PDB entry 3S17 | X-ray diffraction, 3.20 A resolution | chains A and T of the 12 polymer chains in the assembly

[Chain A]
Molecule: DNA-directed RNA polymerase II subunit RPB1
Organism: Saccharomyces cerevisiae
Notes: EC 2.7.7.6
UniProt: P04050 (RPB1_YEAST); residue numbers follow UniProt; this construct covers 1-1733
Amino-acid sequence (1733 residues; numbered 1 to 1733; the number before each row is that of its first residue):
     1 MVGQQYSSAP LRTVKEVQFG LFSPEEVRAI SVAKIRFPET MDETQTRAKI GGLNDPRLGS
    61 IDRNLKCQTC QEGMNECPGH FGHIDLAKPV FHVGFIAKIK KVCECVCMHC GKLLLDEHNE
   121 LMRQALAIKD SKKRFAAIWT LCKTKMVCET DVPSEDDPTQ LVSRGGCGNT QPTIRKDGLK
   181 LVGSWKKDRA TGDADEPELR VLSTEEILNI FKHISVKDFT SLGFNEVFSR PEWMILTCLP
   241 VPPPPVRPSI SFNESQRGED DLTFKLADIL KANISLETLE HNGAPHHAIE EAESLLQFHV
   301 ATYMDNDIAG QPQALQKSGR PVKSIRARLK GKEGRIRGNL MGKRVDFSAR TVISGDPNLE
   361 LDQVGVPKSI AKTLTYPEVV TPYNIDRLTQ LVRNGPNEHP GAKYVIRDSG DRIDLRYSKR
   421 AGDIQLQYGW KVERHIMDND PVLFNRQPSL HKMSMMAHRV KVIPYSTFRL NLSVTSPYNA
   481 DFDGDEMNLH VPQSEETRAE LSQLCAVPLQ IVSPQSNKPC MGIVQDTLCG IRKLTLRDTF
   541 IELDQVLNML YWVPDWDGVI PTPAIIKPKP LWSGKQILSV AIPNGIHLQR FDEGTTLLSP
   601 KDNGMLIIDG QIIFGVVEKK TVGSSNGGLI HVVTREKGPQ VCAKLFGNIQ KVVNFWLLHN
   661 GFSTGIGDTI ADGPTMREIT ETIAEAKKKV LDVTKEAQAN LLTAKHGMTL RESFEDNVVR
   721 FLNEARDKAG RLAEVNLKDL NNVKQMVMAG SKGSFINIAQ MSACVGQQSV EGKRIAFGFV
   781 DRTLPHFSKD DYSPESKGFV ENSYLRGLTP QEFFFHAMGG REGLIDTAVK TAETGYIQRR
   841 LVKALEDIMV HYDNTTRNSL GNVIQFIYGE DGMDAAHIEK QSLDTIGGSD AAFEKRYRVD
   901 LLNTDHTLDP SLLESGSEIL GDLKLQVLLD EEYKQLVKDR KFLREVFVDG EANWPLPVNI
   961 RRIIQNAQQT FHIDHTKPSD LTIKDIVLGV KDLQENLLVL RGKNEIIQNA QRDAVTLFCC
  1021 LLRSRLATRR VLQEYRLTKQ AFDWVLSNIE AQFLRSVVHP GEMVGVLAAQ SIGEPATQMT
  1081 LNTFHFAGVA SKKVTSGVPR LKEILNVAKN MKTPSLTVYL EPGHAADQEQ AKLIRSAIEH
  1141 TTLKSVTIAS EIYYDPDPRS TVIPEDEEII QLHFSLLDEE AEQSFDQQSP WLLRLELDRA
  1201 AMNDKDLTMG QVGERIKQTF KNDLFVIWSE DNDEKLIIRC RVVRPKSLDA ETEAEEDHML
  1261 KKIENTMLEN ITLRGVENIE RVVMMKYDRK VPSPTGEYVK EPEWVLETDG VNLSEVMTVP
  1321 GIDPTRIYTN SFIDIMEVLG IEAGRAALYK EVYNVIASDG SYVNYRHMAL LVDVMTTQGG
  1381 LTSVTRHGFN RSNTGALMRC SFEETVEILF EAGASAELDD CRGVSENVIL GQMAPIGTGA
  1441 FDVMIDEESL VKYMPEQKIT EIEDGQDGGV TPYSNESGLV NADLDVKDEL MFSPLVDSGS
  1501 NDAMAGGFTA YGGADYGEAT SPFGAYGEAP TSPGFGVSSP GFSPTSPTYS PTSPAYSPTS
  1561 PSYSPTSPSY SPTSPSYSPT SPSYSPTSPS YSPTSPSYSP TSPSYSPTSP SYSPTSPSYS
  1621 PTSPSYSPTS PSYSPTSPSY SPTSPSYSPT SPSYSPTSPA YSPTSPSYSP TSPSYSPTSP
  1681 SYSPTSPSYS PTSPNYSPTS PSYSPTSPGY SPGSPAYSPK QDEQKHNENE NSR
Not modelled in the structure: 1-2, 155-160, 187-198, 1177-1186, 1244-1253, 1446-1733
Metal / ion sites: Zn2+ site 1: Cys67, Cys70, Cys77, His80; Zn2+ site 2: Cys107, Cys110, Cys148, Cys167; Mg2+: Asp481, Asp483, Asp485 (shared with 1 residue of chain R)
UniProt features mapped onto this chain:
  - region: Pro248 to Asp260 (Lid loop), Asn306 to Lys323 (Rudder loop), Pro810 to Glu822 (Bridging helix)
  - binding site (Zn(2+)): Cys67, Cys70, Cys77, His80, Cys107, Cys110, Cys148, Cys167
  - binding site (Mg(2+)): Asp481, Asp483, Asp485
  - modified residue: Thr1471 (Phosphothreonine)
  - cross-link (Glycyl lysine isopeptide (Lys-Gly)): Lys695 (interchain with G-Cter in ubiquitin), Lys1246 (interchain with G-Cter in ubiquitin), Lys1350 (interchain with G-Cter in ubiquitin)
  - natural variant: Ser1653 to Pro1659 (deletion: In strain: A364A)
  - mutagenesis: Lys1246 (K1246R: Impairs ubiquitination during transcription stress)

[Chain T]
Molecule: 29-nt DNA strand
Sequence (29 nucleotides; row label = number of the first residue in the row):
     1 CTACCGATAA GCAGACGATC CTCTCGATG
Not modelled in the structure: 1-15, 29

[How chain A and chain T interact]
Residue-residue contacts (20):
  Lys330(A) with DG17(T), phosphate contact
  Lys332(A) with DC20(T), salt bridge to the phosphate; DC21(T), salt bridge to the phosphate
  Arg337(A) with DA18(T), salt bridge to the phosphate
  Arg344(A) with DT22(T), salt bridge to the phosphate
  Arg350(A) with DT22(T), hydrogen bond to the sugar
  Gln447(A) with DC21(T), sugar contact
  Pro448(A) with DC20(T), base contact
  Thr831(A) with DT19(T), sugar contact
  Ala832(A) with DT19(T), sugar contact
  Gly835(A) with DT19(T), sugar contact
  Tyr836(A) with DG17(T), sugar contact; DA18(T), sugar contact
  Arg1386(A) with DC16(T), base contact; DG17(T), hydrogen bond to the base
  His1387(A) with DG17(T), base contact
  Glu1403(A) with DG17(T), phosphate contact
  Glu1404(A) with DC16(T), sugar contact; DG17(T), hydrogen bond to the phosphate
  Glu1407(A) with DC16(T), sugar contact
Interface residues without a listed pair, chain A (18 interface residues in all): Arg326, Thr1385

[Summary]
Chain A and chain T form an interface of 18 and 7 residues respectively; the contacts include 3 hydrogen bonds
and 4 salt bridges. Polar contacts include Arg1386(A)-DG17(T), Arg350(A)-DT22(T) and Glu1404(A)-DG17(T).
Here chain A is DNA-directed RNA polymerase II subunit RPB1 (Saccharomyces cerevisiae) and chain T is a 29-nt
DNA strand. Entry 3S17 (RNA Polymerase II Initiation Complex with a 9-nt RNA) was determined by X-ray
diffraction (same publication as 3RZD, 3RZO, 3S14, 3S15, 3S16, 3S1M and 5 further entries).
